PDB entry 2R93 | X-ray diffraction, 4.00 A resolution | chains B and J of the 13 polymer chains in the assembly

[Chain B]
Molecule: DNA-directed RNA polymerase II subunit RPB2
Organism: Saccharomyces cerevisiae
Notes: EC 2.7.7.6
Reference sequence: P08518 (RPB2_YEAST); numbering as in UniProt (aligned over 1-1224)
Sequence (1224 residues; each row starts with the number of its first residue):
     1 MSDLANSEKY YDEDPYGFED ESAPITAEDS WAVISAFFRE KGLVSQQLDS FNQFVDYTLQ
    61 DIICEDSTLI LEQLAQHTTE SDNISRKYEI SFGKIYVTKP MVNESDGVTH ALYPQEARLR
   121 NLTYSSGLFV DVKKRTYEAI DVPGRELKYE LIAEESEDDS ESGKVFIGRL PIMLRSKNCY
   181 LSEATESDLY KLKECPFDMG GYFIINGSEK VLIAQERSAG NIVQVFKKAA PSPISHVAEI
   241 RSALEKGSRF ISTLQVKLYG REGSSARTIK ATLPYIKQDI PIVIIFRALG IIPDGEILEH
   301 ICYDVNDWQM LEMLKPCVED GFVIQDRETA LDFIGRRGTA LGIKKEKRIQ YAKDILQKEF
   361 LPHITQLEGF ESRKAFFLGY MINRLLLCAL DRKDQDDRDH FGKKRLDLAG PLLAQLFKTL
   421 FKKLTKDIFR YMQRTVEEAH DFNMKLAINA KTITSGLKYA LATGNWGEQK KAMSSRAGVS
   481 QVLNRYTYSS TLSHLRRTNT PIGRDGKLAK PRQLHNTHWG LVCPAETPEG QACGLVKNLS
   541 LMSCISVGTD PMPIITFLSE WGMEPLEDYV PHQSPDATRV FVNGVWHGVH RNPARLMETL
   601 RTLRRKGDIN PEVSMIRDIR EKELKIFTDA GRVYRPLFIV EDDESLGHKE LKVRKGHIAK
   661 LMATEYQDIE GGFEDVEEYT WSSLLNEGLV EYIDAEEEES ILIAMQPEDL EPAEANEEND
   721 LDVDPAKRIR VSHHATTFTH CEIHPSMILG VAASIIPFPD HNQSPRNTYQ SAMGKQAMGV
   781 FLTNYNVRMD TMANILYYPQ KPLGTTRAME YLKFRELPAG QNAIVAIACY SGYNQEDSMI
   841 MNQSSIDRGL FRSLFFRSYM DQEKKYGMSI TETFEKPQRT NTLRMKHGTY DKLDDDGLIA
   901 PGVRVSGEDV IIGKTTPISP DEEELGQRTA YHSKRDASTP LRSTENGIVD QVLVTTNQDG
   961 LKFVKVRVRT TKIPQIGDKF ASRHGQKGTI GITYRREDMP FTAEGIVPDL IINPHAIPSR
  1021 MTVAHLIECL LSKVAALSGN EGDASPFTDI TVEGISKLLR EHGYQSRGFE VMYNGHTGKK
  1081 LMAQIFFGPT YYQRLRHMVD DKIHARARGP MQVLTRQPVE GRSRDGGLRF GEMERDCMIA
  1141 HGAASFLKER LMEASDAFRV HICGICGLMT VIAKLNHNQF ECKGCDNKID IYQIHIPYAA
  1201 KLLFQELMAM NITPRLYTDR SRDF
Unresolved in the structure: 1-18, 71-89, 134-163, 438-445, 503-509, 669-677, 716-721, 918-932
Ion coordination: Zn2+: C1163, C1166, C1182, C1185

[Chain J]
Molecule: DNA-directed RNA polymerases I, II, and III subunit RPABC5
Organism: Saccharomyces cerevisiae
Notes: EC 2.7.7.6
Reference sequence: P22139 (RPAB5_YEAST); numbering as in UniProt (aligned over 1-70)
Sequence (70 residues; each row starts with the number of its first residue):
     1 MIVPVRCFSC GKVVGDKWES YLNLLQEDEL DEGTALSRLG LKRYCCRRMI LTHVDLIEKF
    61 LRYNPLEKRD
Unresolved in the structure: 66-70
Ion coordination: Zn2+: C7, C10, C45, C46
Curated features (UniProtKB/Swiss-Prot):
  - binding site (Zn(2+)): C7, C10, C45, C46
  - cross-link: K59 (Glycyl lysine isopeptide (Lys-Gly) (interchain with G-Cter in ubiquitin))

[Chain B / chain J interface]
Pairs across the interface (59; chain B residue first):
  E186(B) with R62(J), salt bridge
  S187(B) with R62(J)
  Y190(B) with K59(J); R62(J); Y63(J)
  K193(B) with Y63(J)
  C195(B) with Y63(J)
  F197(B) with K59(J)
  V780(B) with L56(J), hydrophobic
  T783(B) with F60(J); Y63(J), hydrogen bond
  N784(B) with Y63(J), hydrogen bond (backbone-side chain)
  Y785(B) with F60(J), hydrophobic
  Y797(B) with M1(J)
  Y798(B) with P4(J), hydrophobic; F8(J), hydrophobic
  P799(B) with M1(J); L56(J), hydrophobic
  Q800(B) with R48(J); T52(J)
  K801(B) with L51(J); T52(J), hydrogen bond (backbone-backbone); V54(J)
  L803(B) with T52(J)
  R815(B) with V54(J)
  E816(B) with L56(J); K59(J)
  Q821(B) with F8(J)
  N822(B) with R48(J), hydrogen bond (backbone-side chain); T52(J), hydrogen bond
  A823(B) with R48(J)
  I824(B) with S9(J); R48(J)
  S845(B) with F8(J)
  R848(B) with C7(J); F8(J), hydrogen bond (side chain-backbone); S9(J); C10(J); G11(J)
  L850(B) with F8(J), hydrophobic
  R996(B) with S9(J); C10(J)
  I1006(B) with Y44(J); C45(J), hydrophobic
  V1007(B) with S9(J)
  D1009(B) with S9(J), hydrogen bond; R48(J), salt bridge
  K1033(B) with Y44(J)
  A1035(B) with L51(J)
  A1036(B) with Y44(J), hydrophobic; R47(J)
  L1037(B) with R47(J)
  S1038(B) with G33(J), hydrogen bond (backbone-backbone)
  G1039(B) with E32(J); G33(J); L51(J)
  E1070(B) with Y44(J), hydrogen bond
  F1087(B) with Y44(J)
  P1089(B) with Y44(J)
Interface residues without a listed pair, chain B (47 interface residues in all): E194, P196, I795, L796, L817, N842, G849, E1004, Y1064
Interface residues without a listed pair, chain J (24 interface residues in all): R43, M49, H53

[Summary]
The interface between chain B and chain J involves 47 residues on one side and 24 on the other; the contacts
include 9 hydrogen bonds and 2 salt bridges. Polar contacts include E186(B)-R62(J), D1009(B)-R48(J) and
T783(B)-Y63(J).
Here chain B is DNA-directed RNA polymerase II subunit RPB2 and chain J is DNA-directed RNA polymerases I, II,
and III subunit RPABC5, both from Saccharomyces cerevisiae. Entry 2R93 (Elongation complex of RNA polymerase
II with a hepatitis delta virus-derived RNA stem loop) was determined by X-ray diffraction, deposited together
with 2R92.
